Entry 1HBR (X-ray diffraction, 2.30 A resolution); this record covers chains C and D of the 4 polymer chains in the assembly.

Chain C:
Name: Protein (hemoglobin D)
From: Gallus gallus
UniProt: P02001 (HBAD_CHICK); numbering as in UniProt (aligned over 1-141)
Chain sequence (141 residues; row label = number of the first residue in the row):
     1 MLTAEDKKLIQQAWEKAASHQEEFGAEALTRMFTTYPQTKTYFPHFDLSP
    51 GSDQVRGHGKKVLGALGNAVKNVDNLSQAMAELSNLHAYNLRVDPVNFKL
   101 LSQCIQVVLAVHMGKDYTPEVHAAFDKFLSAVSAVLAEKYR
Bound ions: heme Fe near His-87 (its only coordinating residue here)
Residues lining bound ligands: heme (HEM): Met-32, Thr-39, Tyr-42, Phe-43, His-45, Phe-46, His-58, Lys-61, Val-62, Ala-65, Leu-66, Met-80, Leu-83, Leu-86, His-87, Leu-91, Val-93, Asn-97, Phe-98, Leu-101, Val-132, Ser-133, Leu-136

Chain D:
Name: Protein (hemoglobin D)
From: Gallus gallus
UniProt: P02112 (HBB_CHICK); residue numbers follow UniProt; this construct covers 1-146
Chain sequence (146 residues; numbered 1 to 146; the number before each row is that of its first residue):
     1 VHWTAEEKQLITGLWGKVNVAECGAEALARLLIVYPWTQRFFASFGNLSS
    51 PTAILGNPMVRAHGKKVLTSFGDAVKNLDNIKNTFSQLSELHCDKLHVDP
   101 ENFRLLGDILIIVLAAHFSKDFTPECQAAWQKLVRVVAHALARKYH
Bound ions: heme Fe near His-92 (its only coordinating residue here)
Residues lining bound ligands: heme (HEM): Leu-31, Thr-38, Phe-41, Phe-42, Phe-45, His-63, Lys-66, Val-67, Ser-70, Phe-71, Phe-85, Leu-88, Leu-91, His-92, Leu-96, Val-98, Asn-102, Phe-103, Leu-106, Val-137, Leu-141
UniProt features mapped onto this chain:
  - natural variant: Ser-70 (T70S: this construct carries the variant)

Chain C / chain D interface:
Residue-residue contacts (41):
  Arg-31(C) / Phe-122(D)  hydrogen bond (side chain-backbone)
  Arg-31(C) / Thr-123(D)
  Arg-31(C) / Pro-124(D)
  Arg-31(C) / Gln-127(D)  hydrogen bond
  Thr-34(C) / Pro-124(D)
  Thr-34(C) / Ala-128(D)
  Thr-35(C) / Pro-124(D)
  Thr-35(C) / Gln-127(D)
  Thr-35(C) / Ala-128(D)  hydrogen bond (side chain-backbone)
  Thr-35(C) / Gln-131(D)
  Tyr-36(C) / Gln-131(D)  hydrogen bond
  Lys-99(C) / Arg-104(D)
  Gln-103(C) / Asp-108(D)  hydrogen bond (side chain-backbone)
  Gln-103(C) / Ile-111(D)
  Gln-103(C) / Gln-131(D)  hydrogen bond
  Cys-104(C) / Gln-127(D)
  Gln-106(C) / Ile-112(D)
  Val-107(C) / Ala-115(D)  hydrophobic
  Val-107(C) / Gln-127(D)
  Ala-110(C) / Ile-112(D)
  Ala-110(C) / Ala-115(D)
  Ala-110(C) / Ala-116(D)
  Val-111(C) / Ala-115(D)
  Val-111(C) / Ser-119(D)
  Val-111(C) / Lys-120(D)
  His-112(C) / Lys-120(D)
  Gly-114(C) / Ala-116(D)
  Tyr-117(C) / Arg-30(D)  hydrogen bond (backbone-side chain)
  Tyr-117(C) / Ile-112(D)  hydrophobic
  Thr-118(C) / Arg-30(D)
  Pro-119(C) / Glu-26(D)
  Pro-119(C) / Arg-30(D)
  Pro-119(C) / Ile-33(D)
  Pro-119(C) / Leu-55(D)  hydrophobic
  Glu-120(C) / Pro-51(D)
  His-122(C) / Arg-30(D)  hydrogen bond
  His-122(C) / Val-34(D)
  His-122(C) / Ile-112(D)
  Ala-123(C) / Val-34(D)  hydrophobic
  Asp-126(C) / Val-34(D)
  Asp-126(C) / Tyr-35(D)
Interface residues without a listed pair, chain C (22 interface residues in all): Leu-100, Lys-115
Interface residues without a listed pair, chain D (23 interface residues in all): Ile-109, Glu-125

In short:
The interface between chain C and chain D involves 22 residues on one side and 23 on the other, with 8
hydrogen bonds. Polar pairs include Arg-31(C)/Phe-122(D), Arg-31(C)/Gln-127(D) and Thr-35(C)/Ala-128(D). Chain
C binds heme. Bound to chain D: heme.
Chain C is Protein (hemoglobin D) and chain D is Protein (hemoglobin D), both from Gallus gallus; the
structure, R-state form of chicken hemoglobin D, was determined by X-ray diffraction.
